Entry 9CQP (electron microscopy, 2.78 A resolution); this record covers chains A and C of the 4 polymer chains in the assembly.

== Chain A (and C) ==
Name: Hemoglobin subunit alpha
Source organism: Homo sapiens
Notes: chain C of this document is another copy of the same molecule, construct and numbering; everything in this record applies to it too
Reference sequence: P69905 (HBA_HUMAN); residues 1-140 here correspond to UniProt positions 2-141 (UniProt number = residue number + 1)
Sequence (140 residues; row label = number of the first residue in the row):
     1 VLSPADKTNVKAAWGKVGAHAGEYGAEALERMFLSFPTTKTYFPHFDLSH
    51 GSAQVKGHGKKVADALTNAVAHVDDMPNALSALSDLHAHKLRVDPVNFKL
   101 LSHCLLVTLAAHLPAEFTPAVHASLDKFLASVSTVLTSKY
Swiss-Prot annotation at these positions:
  - binding site (O2): His58
  - binding site (heme b): His87
  - site: Thr8, Asn9 (Microbial infection: Cleavage), Lys11 (Not glycated), Ala13, Trp14 (Microbial infection: Cleavage), Tyr24, Gly25 (Microbial infection: Cleavage), Leu29, Glu30 (Microbial infection: Cleavage), His45, Phe46 (Microbial infection: Cleavage), Asp47, Leu48 (Microbial infection: Cleavage), Ser52, Ala53 (Microbial infection: Cleavage), Val55, Lys56 (Microbial infection: Cleavage), Lys56 (Not glycated), Gly59, Lys60 (Microbial infection: Cleavage), Lys60 (Not glycated), Lys90 (Not glycated), Leu91, Arg92 (Microbial infection: Cleavage), Lys99 (Not glycated), Leu106, Val107 (Microbial infection: Cleavage), Thr108, Leu109 (Microbial infection: Cleavage), Val121, His122 (Microbial infection: Cleavage), Ser133, Thr134 (Microbial infection: Cleavage)
  - modified residue: Ser3 (Phosphoserine), Lys7 (N6-succinyllysine), Thr8 (Phosphothreonine), Lys11 (N6-succinyllysine), Lys16 (N6-acetyllysine), Tyr24 (Phosphotyrosine), Ser35 (Phosphoserine), Lys40 (N6-succinyllysine), Ser49 (Phosphoserine), Ser102 (Phosphoserine), Thr108 (Phosphothreonine), Ser124 (Phosphoserine), Ser131 (Phosphoserine), Thr134 (Phosphothreonine), Thr137 (Phosphothreonine), Ser138 (Phosphoserine)
  - glycosylation (N-linked (Glc) (glycation) lysine): Lys7, Lys16, Lys40, Lys61
Metal / ion sites: heme Fe near His87 (its only coordinating residue here)
Residues lining bound ligands: heme (HEM): Met32, Thr39, Tyr42, Phe43, His45, Phe46, His58, Lys61, Val62, Ala65, Leu66, Leu83, Leu86, His87, Leu91, Val93, Asn97, Phe98, Leu101, Val132, Ser133, Leu136

== Chain A / chain C interface ==
Pairs across the interface (8):
  Val1(A) - Ser138(C)
  Val1(A) - Lys139(C)
  Val1(A) - Tyr140(C)  hydrophobic
  Ser3(A) - Tyr140(C)
  Lys127(A) - Lys139(C)
  Ser138(A) - Val1(C)  hydrogen bond (side chain-backbone)
  Lys139(A) - Lys127(C)  hydrogen bond (backbone-side chain)
  Tyr140(A) - Val1(C)  hydrophobic
Other interface residues (no listed pair), chain A (7 interface residues in all): Pro77
Other interface residues (no listed pair), chain C (8 interface residues in all): Leu2, Ser3, Pro77

== In short ==
7 residues of chain A face 8 of chain C across their interface, with 2 hydrogen bonds. Polar contacts include
Ser138(A)-Val1(C) and Lys139(A)-Lys127(C). Bound to chain A: heme. UniProt lists O2-binding residue His58(A)
and heme b-binding residue His87(A) on chain A.
Chain A and chain C are both Hemoglobin subunit alpha (Homo sapiens); the structure, Human metHb (C2 symmetry)
obtained using the SPT Labtech chameleon, was determined by electron microscopy together with 9CQM, 9CQN,
9CQO, 9CQQ, 9CQR, 9CQS and 12 further entries from the same study.
